7NPU - chains B1 and DB of the 24 polymer chains in the assembly; structure by electron microscopy, 4.48 A resolution (low resolution: residue-level contacts below are approximate; hydrogen-bond / salt-bridge calls are withheld).

== Chain B1 ==
Protein: ESX-5 secretion system ATPase EccB5
Organism: Mycobacterium tuberculosis (strain ATCC 25618 / H37Rv)
Notes: EC 3.6.-.-
UniProt: P9WNQ9 (ECCB5_MYCTU); residue numbers follow UniProt; this construct covers 1-506
Amino-acid sequence (506 residues; numbered 1 to 506; the number before each row is that of its first residue):
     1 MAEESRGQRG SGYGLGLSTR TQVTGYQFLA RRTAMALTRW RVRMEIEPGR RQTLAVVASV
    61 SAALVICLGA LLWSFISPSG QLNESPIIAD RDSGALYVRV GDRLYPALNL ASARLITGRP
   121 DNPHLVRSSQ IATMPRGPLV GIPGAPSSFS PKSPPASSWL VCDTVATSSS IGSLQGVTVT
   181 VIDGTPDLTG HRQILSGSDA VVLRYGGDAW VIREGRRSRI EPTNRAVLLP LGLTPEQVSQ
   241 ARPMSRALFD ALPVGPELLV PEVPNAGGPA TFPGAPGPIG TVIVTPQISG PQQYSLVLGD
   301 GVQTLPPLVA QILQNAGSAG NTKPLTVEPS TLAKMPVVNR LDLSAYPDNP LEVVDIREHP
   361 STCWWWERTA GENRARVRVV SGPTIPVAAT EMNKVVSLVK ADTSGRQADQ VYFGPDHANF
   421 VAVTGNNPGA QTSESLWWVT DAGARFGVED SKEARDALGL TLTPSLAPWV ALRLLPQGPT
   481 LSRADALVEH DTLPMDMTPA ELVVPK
Not modelled in the structure: 1-9, 84-506

== Chain DB ==
Protein: ESX-5 secretion system protein EccD5
Organism: Mycobacterium tuberculosis (strain ATCC 25618 / H37Rv)
UniProt: P9WNP9 (ECCD5_MYCTU); residues 1-503 here = UniProt positions 1-503
Amino-acid sequence (503 residues; numbered 1 to 503; the number before each row is that of its first residue):
     1 MTAVADAPQA DIEGVASPQA VVVGVMAGEG VQIGVLLDAN APVSVMTDPL LKVVNSRLRE
    61 LGEAPLEATG RGRWALCLVD GAPLRATQSL TEQDVYDGDR LWIRFIADTE RRSQVIEHIS
   121 TAVASDLSKR FARIDPIVAV QVGASMVATG VVLATGVLGW WRWHHNTWLT TIYTAVIGVL
   181 VLAVAMLLLM RAKTDADRRV ADIMLMSAIM PVTVAAAAAP PGPVGSPQAV LGFGVLTVAA
   241 ALALRFTGRR LGIYTTIVII GALTMLAALA RMVAATSAVT LLSSLLLICV VAYHAAPALS
   301 RRLAGIRLPV FPSATSRWVF EARPDLPTTV VVSGGSAPVL EGPSSVRDVL LQAERARSFL
   361 SGLLTGLGVM VVVCMTSLCD PHTGQRWLPL ILAGFTSGFL LLRGRSYVDR WQSITLAGTA
   421 VIIAAAVCVR YALELSSPLA VSIVAAILVL LPAAGMAAAA HVPHTIYSPL FRKFVEWIEY
   481 LCLMPIFPLA LWLMNVYAAI RYR
Not modelled in the structure: 1-18

== Chain B1 / chain DB interface ==
Pairs across the interface (33):
  S11(B1) - V310(DB)
  Q22(B1) - S313(DB)
  Y26(B1) - R301(DB)
  Y26(B1) - L308(DB)
  L29(B1) - P309(DB)
  L37(B1) - P297(DB)
  T38(B1) - S406(DB)
  T38(B1) - Y407(DB)
  T38(B1) - V408(DB)
  R39(B1) - S406(DB)
  R39(B1) - V408(DB)
  W40(B1) - D409(DB)
  R51(B1) - Y480(DB)
  Q52(B1) - H294(DB)
  Q52(B1) - R403(DB)
  Q52(B1) - S406(DB)
  Q52(B1) - E479(DB)
  V56(B1) - H294(DB)
  S59(B1) - L483(DB)
  S59(B1) - M484(DB)
  S59(B1) - F487(DB)
  A63(B1) - L491(DB)
  I66(B1) - Y497(DB)
  C67(B1) - Y497(DB)
  L71(B1) - I500(DB)
  S74(B1) - R501(DB)
  S74(B1) - R503(DB)
  F75(B1) - R503(DB)
  S77(B1) - R501(DB)
  S79(B1) - Y502(DB)
  S79(B1) - R503(DB)
  G80(B1) - Y502(DB)
  Q81(B1) - Y502(DB)
Interface residues without a listed pair, chain B1 (31 interface residues in all): G12, G25, A30, T33, A34, A55, V60, A62, A70
Interface residues without a listed pair, chain DB (27 interface residues in all): F311, A356, L360, P488

== In short ==
31 residues of chain B1 face 27 of chain DB across their interface.
Chain B1 is ESX-5 secretion system ATPase EccB5 and chain DB is ESX-5 secretion system protein EccD5, both
from Mycobacterium tuberculosis (strain ATCC 25618 / H37Rv); the structure, MycP5-free ESX-5 inner membrane
complex, state I, was determined by electron microscopy (same publication as 7NP7, 7NPR, 7NPV, 7NPS and 7NPT).
